PDB entry 4QVQ | X-ray diffraction, 2.60 A resolution | chains F and G of the 28 polymer chains in the assembly

== Chain F ==
Molecule: Probable proteasome subunit alpha type-7
From: Saccharomyces cerevisiae
Notes: EC 3.4.25.1
UniProt: P21242 (PSA7_YEAST); residues -3 to 284 here correspond to UniProt positions 1-288 (UniProt number = residue number + 4)
Sequence (288 residues; each row starts with the number of its first residue; numbers below 1 keep their minus sign (Met-3 is residue -3)):
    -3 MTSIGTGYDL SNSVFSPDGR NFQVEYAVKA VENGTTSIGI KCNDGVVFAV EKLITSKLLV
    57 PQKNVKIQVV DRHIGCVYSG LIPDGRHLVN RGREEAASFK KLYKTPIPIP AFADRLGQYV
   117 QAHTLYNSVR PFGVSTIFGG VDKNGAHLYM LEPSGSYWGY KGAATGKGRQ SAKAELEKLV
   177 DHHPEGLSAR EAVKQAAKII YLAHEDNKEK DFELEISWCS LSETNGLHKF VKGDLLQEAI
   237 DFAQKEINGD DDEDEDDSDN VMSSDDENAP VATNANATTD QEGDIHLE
Unresolved in the structure: -3 to 1, 245-284

== Chain G ==
Molecule: Proteasome subunit alpha type-1
From: Saccharomyces cerevisiae
Notes: EC 3.4.25.1
UniProt: P21243 (PSA1_YEAST); residues -8 to 243 here correspond to UniProt positions 1-252 (UniProt number = residue number + 9)
Sequence (252 residues; numbered -8 to 243; the number before each row is that of its first residue; numbers below 1 keep their minus sign (Met-8 is residue -8)):
    -8 MSGAAAASAA GYDRHITIFS PEGRLYQVEY AFKATNQTNI NSLAVRGKDC TVVISQKKVP
    52 DKLLDPTTVS YIFCISRTIG MVVNGPIPDA RNAALRAKAE AAEFRYKYGY DMPCDVLAKR
   112 MANLSQIYTQ RAYMRPLGVI LTFVSVDEEL GPSIYKTDPA GYYVGYKATA TGPKQQEITT
   172 NLENHFKKSK IDHINEESWE KVVEFAITHM IDALGTEFSK NDLEVGVATK DKFFTLSAEN
   232 IEERLVAIAE QD
Unresolved in the structure: -8 to 1, 243
Bound ions: Mg2+: Thr8, Tyr119, Arg122, Met125

== Interface between chain F and chain G ==
Pairs across the interface (63):
  Thr2(F) - His6(G)
  Gly3(F) - His6(G)
  Tyr4(F) - Arg5(G)
  Tyr4(F) - His6(G)
  Tyr4(F) - Tyr21(G)
  Ser9(F) - Arg126(G)
  Val10(F) - His6(G)
  Val10(F) - Gln18(G)
  Phe11(F) - Gln18(G)  hydrogen bond (backbone-side chain)
  Phe11(F) - Tyr21(G)
  Phe11(F) - Ala22(G)  hydrophobic
  Phe11(F) - Ala25(G)  hydrophobic
  Phe11(F) - Arg126(G)
  Phe11(F) - Pro127(G)
  Ser12(F) - Tyr21(G)
  Pro13(F) - Tyr21(G)  hydrophobic
  Pro13(F) - Lys24(G)  hydrogen bond (backbone-side chain)
  Asp14(F) - Lys24(G)
  Gly15(F) - Tyr21(G)
  Gly15(F) - Ala25(G)
  Lys37(F) - Asp56(G)  salt bridge
  Asp110(F) - Arg82(G)
  Gln114(F) - Arg82(G)  hydrogen bond (side chain-backbone)
  Gln114(F) - Asn83(G)
  Gln114(F) - Leu86(G)
  Gln117(F) - Pro79(G)
  Gln117(F) - Asp80(G)
  Gln117(F) - Asn83(G)  hydrogen bond
  Gln117(F) - Arg126(G)
  Thr120(F) - Arg126(G)  hydrogen bond (backbone-side chain)
  Leu121(F) - Tyr124(G)
  Leu121(F) - Arg126(G)
  Leu121(F) - Leu128(G)  hydrophobic
  Tyr122(F) - Tyr124(G)
  Tyr122(F) - Met125(G)  hydrophobic
  Ser150(F) - Pro79(G)
  Gly151(F) - Pro79(G)
  Ser152(F) - Ile78(G)
  Ser152(F) - Pro79(G)
  Tyr153(F) - Arg82(G)  hydrogen bond (backbone-side chain)
  Trp154(F) - Leu55(G)  hydrophobic
  Trp154(F) - Thr59(G)
  Trp154(F) - Val60(G)  hydrophobic
  Trp154(F) - Ser61(G)
  Trp154(F) - Tyr62(G)
  Trp154(F) - Ile78(G)  hydrophobic
  Trp154(F) - Arg82(G)
  Gly155(F) - Leu55(G)
  Gly155(F) - Asp56(G)  hydrogen bond (backbone-backbone)
  Gly155(F) - Thr59(G)  hydrogen bond (backbone-side chain)
  Tyr156(F) - Leu54(G)
  Tyr156(F) - Leu55(G)
  Tyr156(F) - Asp56(G)
  Lys157(F) - Lys53(G)
  Lys157(F) - Leu54(G)  hydrogen bond (backbone-backbone)
  Lys157(F) - Leu55(G)
  Gly158(F) - Leu54(G)
  Lys169(F) - Leu54(G)
  Leu172(F) - Leu54(G)  hydrophobic
  Glu173(F) - Lys53(G)
  Glu173(F) - Leu54(G)
  Val176(F) - Leu54(G)  hydrophobic
  Asp177(F) - Lys53(G)  salt bridge
Interface residues without a listed pair, chain F (32 interface residues in all): Tyr145
Interface residues without a listed pair, chain G (29 interface residues in all): Asp52, Pro57, Gly129

== Overview ==
Chain F and chain G form an interface of 32 and 29 residues respectively; the contacts include 9 hydrogen
bonds and 2 salt bridges. Polar pairs include Lys37(F)-Asp56(G), Asp177(F)-Lys53(G) and Phe11(F)-Gln18(G).
Thr8(G), Tyr119(G), Arg122(G) and Met125(G) form the Mg2+ site.
Here chain F is Probable proteasome subunit alpha type-7 and chain G is Proteasome subunit alpha type-1, both
from Saccharomyces cerevisiae. Entry 4QVQ (yCP beta5-M45I mutant in complex with bortezomib) was determined by
X-ray diffraction, deposited together with 4QUX, 4QUY, 4QV0, 4QV1, 4QV3, 4QV4 and 42 further entries.
